4Y82 - chains D and E of the 34 polymer chains in the assembly; structure by X-ray diffraction, 2.80 A resolution.

# Chain D
Name: Proteasome subunit alpha type-5
From: Saccharomyces cerevisiae (strain ATCC 204508 / S288c)
Notes: EC 3.4.25.1
UniProt: P32379 (PSA5_YEAST); residues -7 to 252 here correspond to UniProt positions 1-260 (UniProt number = residue number + 8)
Amino-acid sequence (260 residues; row label = number of the first residue in the row; numbers below 1 keep their minus sign (Met-7 is residue -7)):
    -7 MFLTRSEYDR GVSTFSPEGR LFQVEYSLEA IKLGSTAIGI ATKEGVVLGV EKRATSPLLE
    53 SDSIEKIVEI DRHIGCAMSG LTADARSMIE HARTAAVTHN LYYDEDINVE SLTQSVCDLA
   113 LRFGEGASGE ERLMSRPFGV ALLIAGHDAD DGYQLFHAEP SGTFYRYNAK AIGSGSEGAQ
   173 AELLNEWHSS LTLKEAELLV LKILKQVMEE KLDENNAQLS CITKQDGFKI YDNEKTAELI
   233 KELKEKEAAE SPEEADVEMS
Disordered / not traced: -7 to 0, 118-124, 243-252

# Chain E
Name: Proteasome subunit alpha type-6
From: Saccharomyces cerevisiae (strain ATCC 204508 / S288c)
Notes: EC 3.4.25.1
UniProt: P40302 (PSA6_YEAST); residues 0-233 here correspond to UniProt positions 1-234 (UniProt number = residue number + 1)
Amino-acid sequence (234 residues; each row starts with the number of its first residue; numbering starts at 0):
     0 MFRNNYDGDT VTFSPTGRLF QVEYALEAIK QGSVTVGLRS NTHAVLVALK RNADELSSYQ
    60 KKIIKCDEHM GLSLAGLAPD ARVLSNYLRQ QCNYSSLVFN RKLAVERAGH LLCDKAQKNT
   120 QSYGGRPYGV GLLIIGYDKS GAHLLEFQPS GNVTELYGTA IGARSQGAKT YLERTLDTFI
   180 KIDGNPDELI KAGVEAISQS LRDESLTVDN LSIAIVGKDT PFTIYDGEAV AKYI
Disordered / not traced: 0-2
Swiss-Prot annotation at these positions:
  - modified residue: Ser13 (Phosphoserine)
  - cross-link: Lys190 (Glycyl lysine isopeptide (Lys-Gly) (interchain with G-Cter in ubiquitin))

# Chain D / chain E interface
Residue-residue contacts (42; chain D residue first):
  Ser5(D) with Arg125(E)
  Thr6(D) with Gly7(E); Gln20(E)
  Phe7(D) with Gln20(E), hydrogen bond (backbone-side chain); Tyr23(E); Ala24(E), hydrophobic; Leu76(E), hydrophobic; Arg125(E); Pro126(E); Gly128(E)
  Ser8(D) with Tyr23(E)
  Pro9(D) with Tyr23(E), hydrophobic; Glu26(E)
  Glu10(D) with Gln30(E)
  Gly11(D) with Tyr23(E); Ala27(E)
  Leu13(D) with Arg125(E)
  Gln106(D) with Arg81(E), hydrogen bond
  Asp110(D) with Arg81(E), salt bridge
  Leu113(D) with Pro78(E), hydrophobic; Asp79(E); Arg125(E)
  Ser153(D) with Pro78(E)
  Gly154(D) with Pro78(E)
  Thr155(D) with Gln59(E)
  Phe156(D) with Gln59(E)
  Tyr157(D) with Arg50(E); Ala52(E); Ser56(E); Ser57(E); Gln59(E)
  Arg158(D) with Ser56(E); Ser57(E), hydrogen bond (backbone-backbone)
  Tyr159(D) with Ala52(E); Asp53(E); Leu55(E); Ser56(E)
  Asn160(D) with Leu55(E), hydrogen bond (backbone-backbone)
  Ala161(D) with Leu55(E)
  Gln172(D) with Asp53(E), hydrogen bond; Leu55(E)
  Leu175(D) with Leu55(E)
Other interface residues (no listed pair), chain D (26 interface residues in all): Arg2, Gly3, Glu117, Leu176
Other interface residues (no listed pair), chain E (26 interface residues in all): Asp6, Asn51, Glu54, Tyr122, Gly123

# Overview
The chain D/chain E interface involves 26 residues from each chain; the contacts include 5 hydrogen bonds and
1 salt bridge. Polar pairs include Asp110(D)-Arg81(E), Phe7(D)-Gln20(E) and Gln106(D)-Arg81(E).
Chain D is Proteasome subunit alpha type-5 and chain E is Proteasome subunit alpha type-6, both from
Saccharomyces cerevisiae (strain ATCC 204508 / S288c); the structure, Yeast 20S proteasome in complex with
Ac-LAY-ep, was determined by X-ray diffraction, deposited together with 4Y69, 4Y6A, 4Y6V, 4Y6Z, 4Y70, 4Y74 and
34 further entries.
